Entry 7EFO (electron microscopy, 3.85 A resolution); this record covers chains B and F of the 4 polymer chains in the assembly.

== Chain B ==
Molecule: Lipopolysaccharide export system ATP-binding protein LptB
From: Klebsiella pneumoniae subsp. pneumoniae
UniProtKB: A0A2X3II39 (A0A2X3II39_KLEPN); residues 1-241 here = UniProt positions 1-241
Chain sequence (241 residues; numbered 1 to 241; the number before each row is that of its first residue):
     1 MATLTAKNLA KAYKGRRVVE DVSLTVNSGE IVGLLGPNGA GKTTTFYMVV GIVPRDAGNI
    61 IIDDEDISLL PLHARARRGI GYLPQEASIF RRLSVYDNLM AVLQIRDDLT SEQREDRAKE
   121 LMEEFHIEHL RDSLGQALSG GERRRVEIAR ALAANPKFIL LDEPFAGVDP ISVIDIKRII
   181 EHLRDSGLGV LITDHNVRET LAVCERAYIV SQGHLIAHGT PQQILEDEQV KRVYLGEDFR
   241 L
Not modelled in the structure: 238-241

== Chain F ==
Molecule: Lipopolysaccharide export system permease protein LptF
From: Klebsiella pneumoniae subsp. pneumoniae
UniProtKB: A0A1Y0Q3P9 (A0A1Y0Q3P9_KLEPN); numbering as in UniProt (aligned over 1-365)
Chain sequence (365 residues; each row starts with the number of its first residue):
     1 MIIIRYLVRE TLKSQLAILF ILLLIFFCQK LVRILGAAVD GDIPTNLVLS LLGLGIPEMA
    61 QLILPLSLFL GLLMTLGKLY TESEITVMHA CGLSKAVLIK AAMILALFTG AVAAVNVMWA
   121 GPWSSRHQDE VLAEAKANPG MAALAQGQFQ QASDGNAVMF IESVNGNRFH DVFLAQLRPK
   181 GNARPSVVVA DSGELSQQKD GSQVVTLNKG TRFEGTAMLR DFRITDFNNY QAIIGHQAVS
   241 ADPDDTEQMD MRTLWKTHTD RARAELHWRF TLVATVFIMA LMVVPLSVVN PRQGRVLSML
   301 PAMLLYLVFF LLQTSIKSNG GKGKMDPAIW MWAINLLYFA LAVLLNLWDT VPMRRFRARF
   361 NKGAA
Not modelled in the structure: 1, 136-263, 349-365
Residues lining bound ligands: JSG ((2R,4R,5R,6R)-6-[(1R)-1,2-bis(oxidanyl)ethyl]-2-[(2R,4R,5R,6R)-6-[(1R)-1,2-bis(oxidanyl)ethyl]-5-[(2S,3S,4R,5R,6R)-6-[(1S)-1,2-bis(oxidanyl)ethyl]-4-[(2R,3S,4R,5S,6R)-6-[(1S)-2-[(2S,3S,4S,5S,6R)-6-[(1S)-1,2-bis(oxidanyl)ethyl]-3,4,5-tris(oxidanyl)oxan-2-yl]oxy-1-oxidanyl-ethyl]-3,4-bis(oxidanyl)-5-phosphonooxy-oxan-2-yl]oxy-3-oxidanyl-5-phosphonooxy-oxan-2-yl]oxy-2-carboxy-2-[[(2R,3S,4R,5R,6R)-5-[[(3R)-3-dodecanoyloxytetradecanoyl]amino]-6-[[(2R,3S,4R,5R,6R)-3-oxidanyl-5-[[(3R)-3-oxidanyltetradecanoyl]amino]-4-[(3R)-3-oxidanyltetradecanoyl]oxy-6-phosphonooxy-oxan-2-yl]methoxy]-3-phosphonooxy-4-[(3R)-3-tetradecanoyloxytetradecanoyl]oxy-oxan-2-yl]methoxy]oxan-4-yl]oxy-4,5-bis(oxidanyl)oxane-2-carboxylic acid): Leu22, Ile25, Phe26, Gln29, Lys30, Arg33, Glu58, Leu62, Leu66, Leu70, Glu265, Met303, Leu304, Tyr306, Leu307, Phe310, Thr314, Lys317, Lys322

== How chain B and chain F interact ==
Contacting residue pairs - 45 pairs, chain B then chain F:
  Ile52(B) - Thr86(F)
  Leu72(B) - Thr86(F)
  Leu72(B) - His89(F)
  Leu72(B) - Ala90(F)  hydrophobic
  His73(B) - Leu93(F)
  His73(B) - Ser94(F)
  His73(B) - Lys95(F)  hydrogen bond (side chain-backbone)
  Ala76(B) - His89(F)
  Ala76(B) - Ala90(F)
  Ala76(B) - Gly92(F)
  Arg77(B) - Gly92(F)  hydrogen bond (side chain-backbone)
  Arg77(B) - Ser94(F)
  Ile80(B) - Ala90(F)
  Tyr82(B) - Val87(F)
  Tyr82(B) - Ala90(F)  hydrophobic
  Pro84(B) - Ser83(F)
  Pro84(B) - Thr86(F)
  Pro84(B) - Val87(F)
  Glu86(B) - Ser83(F)
  Ala87(B) - Glu82(F)
  Ser88(B) - Glu82(F)
  Ser88(B) - Ser83(F)
  Ser88(B) - Glu84(F)
  Ser88(B) - Val87(F)
  Ile89(B) - Glu82(F)
  Ile89(B) - Glu84(F)
  Phe90(B) - Ile3(F)  hydrophobic
  Phe90(B) - Tyr6(F)  hydrophobic
  Phe90(B) - Glu84(F)
  Arg91(B) - Glu82(F)  salt bridge
  Arg91(B) - Glu84(F)  hydrogen bond (backbone-side chain)
  Arg92(B) - Tyr6(F)
  Arg92(B) - Arg9(F)  hydrogen bond (backbone-side chain)
  Leu93(B) - Tyr6(F)  hydrophobic
  Leu93(B) - Arg9(F)
  Ala101(B) - Ile3(F)  hydrophobic
  Val102(B) - Cys91(F)
  Val102(B) - Leu93(F)  hydrophobic
  Gln104(B) - Ile2(F)
  Ile105(B) - Gly92(F)
  Ile105(B) - Leu93(F)  hydrophobic
  Arg150(B) - Val87(F)
  Arg150(B) - Cys91(F)
  Ala151(B) - Cys91(F)  hydrophobic
  Ala154(B) - Cys91(F)
Interface residues without a listed pair, chain B (25 interface residues in all): Pro71, Gly81
Interface residues without a listed pair, chain F (20 interface residues in all): Glu10, Lys78, Met88, Trp348

== In short ==
25 residues of chain B and 20 residues of chain F are in contact; the contacts include 4 hydrogen bonds and 1
salt bridge. Among the polar pairs are Arg91(B)-Glu82(F), His73(B)-Lys95(F) and Arg77(B)-Gly92(F). Bound to
chain F: compound JSG.
Chain B is Lipopolysaccharide export system ATP-binding protein LptB and chain F is Lipopolysaccharide export
system permease protein LptF, both from Klebsiella pneumoniae subsp. pneumoniae; the structure, LptB2FG-LPS
from Klebsiella pneumoniae in nanodiscs, was determined by electron microscopy.
